Entry 6ILK (electron microscopy, 3.00 A resolution); this record covers chains B and C of the 5 polymer chains in the assembly.

Chain B:
Protein: Capsid protein VP2
Organism: Echovirus E6
Sequence (252 residues; row label = number of the first residue in the row):
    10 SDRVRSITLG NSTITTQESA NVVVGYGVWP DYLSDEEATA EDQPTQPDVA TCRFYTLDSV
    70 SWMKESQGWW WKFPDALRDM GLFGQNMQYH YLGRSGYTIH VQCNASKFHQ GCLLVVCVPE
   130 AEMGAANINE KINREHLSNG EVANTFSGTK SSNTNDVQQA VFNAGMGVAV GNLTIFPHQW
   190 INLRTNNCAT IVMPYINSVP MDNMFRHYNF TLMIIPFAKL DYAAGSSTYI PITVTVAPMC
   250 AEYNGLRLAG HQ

Chain C:
Protein: Capsid protein VP3
Organism: Echovirus E6
Sequence (238 residues; each row starts with the number of its first residue):
     1 GLPVMNTPGS NQFLTSDDYQ SPTAMPQFDV TPEMNIPGEV KNLMEIAEVD SVVPVNNVNE
    61 NVNSLEAYRI PVHSVTETGA QVFGFTLQPG ADTVMERTLL GEILNYYANW SGSIKLTFMY
   121 CGSAMATGKF LLAYSPPGAG VPKNRREAML GTHIIWDIGL QSSCVLCVPW ISQTHYRFVS
   181 KDIYTDAGFI TCWYQTSIVV PAEVQNQSVI LCFVSACNDF SVRLLRDSPF VRQTAFYQ

How chain B and chain C interact:
Residue-residue contacts (66; chain B residue first):
  Val37(B) with Pro37(C), hydrophobic
  Glu46(B) with Met34(C); Asn35(C), hydrogen bond (side chain-backbone)
  Lys116(B) with Ser123(C); Ala124(C), hydrogen bond (backbone-backbone); Met125(C)
  Phe117(B) with Ser123(C); Met125(C), hydrophobic; Glu203(C); Val204(C), hydrophobic
  His118(B) with Ser123(C)
  Gln119(B) with Gly122(C); Ser123(C), hydrogen bond; Gln205(C); Gln207(C), hydrogen bond (side chain-backbone); Ser208(C)
  Cys121(B) with Met119(C), hydrophobic; Cys121(C), hydrophobic
  Val170(B) with Leu65(C), hydrophobic
  Phe171(B) with Asn63(C); Ser64(C)
  Ala178(B) with Tyr68(C)
  Val179(B) with Leu65(C), hydrophobic; Tyr68(C), hydrophobic
  Gly180(B) with Ser51(C); Val52(C), hydrogen bond (backbone-backbone); Tyr68(C), hydrogen bond (backbone-side chain)
  Asn181(B) with Ser51(C); Arg97(C), hydrogen bond (side chain-backbone); Thr98(C); Leu99(C), hydrogen bond (side chain-backbone)
  Thr183(B) with Val49(C); Asp50(C), hydrogen bond (side chain-backbone); Ser51(C)
  Ile184(B) with Ile46(C), hydrophobic; Leu99(C), hydrophobic
  Trp189(B) with Met119(C); Phe213(C), hydrophobic
  Asn191(B) with Tyr120(C), hydrogen bond (side chain-backbone); Cys121(C); Ser162(C)
  Arg193(B) with Tyr120(C); Gly122(C); Ser123(C), hydrogen bond (side chain-backbone); Ala124(C); Ala126(C), hydrogen bond (side chain-backbone); Ile158(C); Gly159(C), hydrogen bond (side chain-backbone)
  Tyr204(B) with Pro37(C)
  Ile205(B) with Pro37(C), hydrophobic
  Asn206(B) with Met34(C); Ile36(C)
  Ser207(B) with Met34(C)
  Val208(B) with Met34(C)
  Pro209(B) with Met34(C)
  Pro225(B) with Leu65(C); Arg69(C)
  Phe226(B) with Leu65(C), hydrophobic; Arg69(C), hydrogen bond (backbone-side chain)
  Ala227(B) with Arg69(C); Cys121(C), hydrophobic
  Lys228(B) with Arg69(C)
  Asp230(B) with Gln205(C)
  Tyr231(B) with Gln205(C)
  Ala232(B) with Glu203(C); Gln205(C)
Interface residues without a listed pair, chain B (36 interface residues in all): Tyr35, Gln76, Gly120, Pro203, Ile224
Interface residues without a listed pair, chain C (38 interface residues in all): Gly38, Ala202, Val209, Leu211

Summary:
36 residues of chain B and 38 residues of chain C are in contact, with 14 hydrogen bonds. Polar pairs include
Glu46(B)-Asn35(C), Gln119(B)-Ser123(C) and Gln119(B)-Gln207(C).
Chain B is Capsid protein VP2 and chain C is Capsid protein VP3, both from Echovirus E6; the structure,
Cryo-EM structure of Echovirus 6 complexed with its attachment receptor CD55 at PH 7.4, was determined by
electron microscopy together with 6ILJ, 6ILL, 6ILM, 6ILN, 6ILO and 6ILP from the same study.
